PDB entry 7AFD | electron microscopy, 3.44 A resolution | chains N and S of the 9 polymer chains in the assembly

# Chain N
Name: 30S ribosomal protein S14
Source organism: Escherichia coli
Reference sequence: C3SR07 (C3SR07_ECOLX); numbering as in UniProt (aligned over 1-101)
Amino-acid sequence (101 residues; numbered 1 to 101; the number before each row is that of its first residue):
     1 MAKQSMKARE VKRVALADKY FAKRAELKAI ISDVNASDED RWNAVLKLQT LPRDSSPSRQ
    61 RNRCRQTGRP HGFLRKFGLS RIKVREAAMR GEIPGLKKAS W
Unresolved in the structure: 1

# Chain S
Name: 30S ribosomal protein S19
Source organism: Escherichia coli
Reference sequence: C3SQW2 (C3SQW2_ECOLX); numbering as in UniProt (aligned over 1-92)
Amino-acid sequence (92 residues; row label = number of the first residue in the row):
     1 MPRSLKKGPF IDLHLLKKVE KAVESGDKKP LRTWSRRSTI FPNMIGLTIA VHNGRQHVPV
    61 FVTDEMVGHK LGEFAPTRTY RGHAADKKAK KK
Unresolved in the structure: 1, 84-92

# How chain N and chain S interact
Contacting residue pairs - 13 pairs, chain N then chain S:
  Arg41(N) with Lys6(S)
  Trp42(N) with Pro9(S); Ile11(S), hydrophobic; Leu16(S), hydrophobic
  Val45(N) with Arg3(S)
  Leu46(N) with Leu13(S), hydrophobic; Leu16(S), hydrophobic
  Gln49(N) with Phe10(S); Ile11(S); Asp12(S); Leu13(S)
  Thr50(N) with Leu13(S)
  Arg53(N) with Arg37(S)
Other interface residues (no listed pair), chain N (8 interface residues in all): Ile31
Other interface residues (no listed pair), chain S (11 interface residues in all): Lys7, Phe41

# Summary
8 residues of chain N face 11 of chain S across their interface.
Here chain N is 30S ribosomal protein S14 and chain S is 30S ribosomal protein S19, both from Escherichia
coli. Entry 7AFD (Bacterial 30S ribosomal subunit assembly complex state A (head domain)) was determined by
electron microscopy, deposited together with 7AF3, 7AF5, 7AF8, 7AFA, 7AFH, 7AFI and 17 further entries.
